2QKK - chains D and B of the 4 polymer chains in the assembly; structure by X-ray diffraction, 3.20 A resolution.

Chain D:
Molecule: 14-nt DNA strand
Sequence (14 nucleotides; each row starts with the number of its first residue):
    15 GGAATCAGGT GTCG

Chain B:
Name: Ribonuclease H1
Organism: Homo sapiens
Notes: EC 3.1.26.4; fragment: C-terminal domain (residues 134-286)
Reference sequence: O60930 (RNH1_HUMAN); numbering as in UniProt (aligned over 136-286)
Chain sequence (154 residues; row label = number of the first residue in the row):
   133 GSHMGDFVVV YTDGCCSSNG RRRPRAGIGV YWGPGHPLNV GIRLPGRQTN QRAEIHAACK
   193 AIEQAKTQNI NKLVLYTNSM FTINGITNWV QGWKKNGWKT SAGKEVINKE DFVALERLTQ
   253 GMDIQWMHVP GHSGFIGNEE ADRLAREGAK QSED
Disordered / not traced: 133, 285-286
Sequence notes: expression tag (133-135); engineered mutation Asn-210 (Asp in O60930)
UniProt features mapped onto this chain:
  - binding site (Mg(2+)): Asp-145, Glu-186, Asp-274
  - natural variant: Val-142 (V142I: In PEOB2), Ala-185 (A185V: In PEOB2)
Bound ions: Ca2+: Asp-145, Asn-210, Asp-274
Reported in the primary citation:
  - mutagenesis - D210N: abolished catalytic activity
  - specificity-determining residues: Trp-221 (proposed by the authors, not directly observed)
  - catalytic residues: His-264 (proposed by the authors, not directly observed)

How chain D and chain B interact:
Residue-residue contacts (20):
  DA18(D) / Thr-181(B)  phosphate contact
  DA18(D) / Asn-182(B)  base contact
  DA18(D) / Gln-183(B)  sugar contact
  DT19(D) / Arg-179(B)  salt bridge to the phosphate
  DT19(D) / Thr-181(B)  hydrogen bond to the phosphate
  DT19(D) / Gln-183(B)  phosphate contact
  DT19(D) / Arg-184(B)  phosphate contact
  DT19(D) / Phe-213(B)  sugar contact
  DT19(D) / Ile-239(B)  sugar contact
  DT19(D) / Asn-240(B)  hydrogen bond to the phosphate
  DC20(D) / Phe-213(B)  sugar contact
  DC20(D) / Trp-221(B)  sugar contact
  DC20(D) / Trp-225(B)  phosphate contact
  DC20(D) / Val-238(B)  phosphate contact
  DC20(D) / Ile-239(B)  hydrogen bond to the phosphate
  DA21(D) / Trp-221(B)  sugar contact
  DA21(D) / Trp-225(B)  hydrogen bond to the phosphate
  DA21(D) / Thr-232(B)  hydrogen bond to the phosphate
  DA21(D) / Ser-233(B)  hydrogen bond to the phosphate
  DG22(D) / Ser-233(B)  hydrogen bond to the phosphate
Interface residues without a listed pair, chain D (7 interface residues in all): DG16, DA17
Interface residues without a listed pair, chain B (15 interface residues in all): Asn-151, Glu-237

Overview:
7 residues of chain D and 15 residues of chain B are in contact; the contacts include 7 hydrogen bonds and 1
salt bridge. Among the polar pairs are DT19(D)/Thr-181(B), DT19(D)/Asn-240(B) and DC20(D)/Ile-239(B). Curated
annotation (UniProt) lists 3 Mg2+-binding residues on chain B. The paper reports the catalytic residue
His-264(B); D210N of chain B abolishes catalytic activity.
Here chain D is a 14-nt DNA strand and chain B is Ribonuclease H1 (Homo sapiens). Entry 2QKK (Human RNase H
catalytic domain mutant D210N in complex with 14-mer RNA/DNA hybrid) was determined by X-ray diffraction (same
publication as 2QK9 and 2QKB).
